9E06 - chains A and E of the 6 polymer chains in the assembly; structure by electron microscopy, 3.10 A resolution.

[Chain A (and E)]
Protein: Sec-independent protein translocase protein TatC
From: Nitratifractor salsuginis
Notes: chain E of this document is another copy of the same molecule, construct and numbering; everything in this record applies to it too
Reference sequence: E6X1G9 (E6X1G9_NITSE); residues 1-374 here = UniProt positions 1-374
Sequence (382 residues; numbered 1 to 382; the number before each row is that of its first residue):
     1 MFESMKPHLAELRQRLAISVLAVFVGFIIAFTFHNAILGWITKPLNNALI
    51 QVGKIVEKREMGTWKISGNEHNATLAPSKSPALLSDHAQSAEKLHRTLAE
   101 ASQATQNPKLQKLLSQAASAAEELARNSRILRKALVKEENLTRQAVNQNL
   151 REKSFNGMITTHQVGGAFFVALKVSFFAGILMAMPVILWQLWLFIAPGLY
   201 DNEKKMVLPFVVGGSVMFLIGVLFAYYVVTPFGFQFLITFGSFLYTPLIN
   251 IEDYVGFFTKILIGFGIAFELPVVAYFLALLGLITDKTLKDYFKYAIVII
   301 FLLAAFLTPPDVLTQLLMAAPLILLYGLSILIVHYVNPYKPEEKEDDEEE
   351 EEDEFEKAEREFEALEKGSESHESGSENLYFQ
Disordered / not traced: 1-3, 62-155, 337-382
Sequence notes: expression tag (375-382)

[Chain A / chain E interface]
Pairs across the interface (35):
  His-34(A) with Phe-240(E)
  Leu-38(A) with Tyr-245(E)
  Ile-159(A) with Tyr-245(E), hydrophobic; Thr-246(E), hydrogen bond (backbone-backbone)
  Thr-160(A) with Tyr-245(E); Thr-246(E)
  Thr-161(A) with Tyr-245(E); Thr-246(E), hydrogen bond (backbone-backbone); Pro-247(E); Leu-248(E), hydrogen bond (backbone-backbone); Ile-249(E)
  His-162(A) with Leu-248(E); Ile-249(E); Asn-250(E), hydrogen bond (backbone-backbone); Asp-253(E), salt bridge
  Gln-163(A) with Ile-249(E); Asp-253(E)
  Val-164(A) with Leu-237(E); Ile-238(E), hydrophobic; Ile-249(E), hydrophobic; Tyr-254(E), hydrophobic
  Ala-167(A) with Gly-241(E); Tyr-245(E), hydrophobic
  Phe-168(A) with Leu-237(E), hydrophobic; Phe-240(E), hydrophobic
  Phe-169(A) with Leu-313(E), hydrophobic; Thr-314(E)
  Ala-171(A) with Phe-240(E), hydrophobic
  Leu-172(A) with Leu-313(E); Leu-317(E), hydrophobic
  Lys-173(A) with Asp-311(E), salt bridge; Leu-313(E)
  Phe-176(A) with Leu-316(E), hydrophobic
  Leu-248(A) with Leu-248(E), hydrophobic
  Ile-251(A) with Tyr-245(E)
Also at the interface, not in a pair above, chain A (20 interface residues in all): Phe-31, Asn-35, Gly-165
Also at the interface, not in a pair above, chain E (23 interface residues in all): Leu-45, Phe-234, Phe-236, Leu-244, Phe-257, Val-312

[In short]
The interface between chain A and chain E involves 20 residues on one side and 23 on the other; the contacts
include 4 hydrogen bonds and 2 salt bridges. Polar pairs include His-162(A)/Asp-253(E), Lys-173(A)/Asp-311(E)
and Ile-159(A)/Thr-246(E).
Chain A and chain E are both Sec-independent protein translocase protein TatC (Nitratifractor salsuginis); the
structure, Cryo-EM structure of a TatBC complex from Nitratifractor salsuginis in nanodisc, was determined by
electron microscopy.
